8GTQ - chains A and L of the 9 polymer chains in the assembly; structure by electron microscopy, 3.10 A resolution.

== Chain A ==
Name: Spike glycoprotein
Organism: Severe acute respiratory syndrome coronavirus 2
UniProt: P0DTC2 (SPIKE_SARS2); residue numbers follow UniProt; this construct covers 1-68, 71-1273
Chain sequence (1271 residues; row label = number of the first residue in the row; note: 2 numbers in that range are skipped by the numbering (no residue carries them; nothing is unmodelled there)):
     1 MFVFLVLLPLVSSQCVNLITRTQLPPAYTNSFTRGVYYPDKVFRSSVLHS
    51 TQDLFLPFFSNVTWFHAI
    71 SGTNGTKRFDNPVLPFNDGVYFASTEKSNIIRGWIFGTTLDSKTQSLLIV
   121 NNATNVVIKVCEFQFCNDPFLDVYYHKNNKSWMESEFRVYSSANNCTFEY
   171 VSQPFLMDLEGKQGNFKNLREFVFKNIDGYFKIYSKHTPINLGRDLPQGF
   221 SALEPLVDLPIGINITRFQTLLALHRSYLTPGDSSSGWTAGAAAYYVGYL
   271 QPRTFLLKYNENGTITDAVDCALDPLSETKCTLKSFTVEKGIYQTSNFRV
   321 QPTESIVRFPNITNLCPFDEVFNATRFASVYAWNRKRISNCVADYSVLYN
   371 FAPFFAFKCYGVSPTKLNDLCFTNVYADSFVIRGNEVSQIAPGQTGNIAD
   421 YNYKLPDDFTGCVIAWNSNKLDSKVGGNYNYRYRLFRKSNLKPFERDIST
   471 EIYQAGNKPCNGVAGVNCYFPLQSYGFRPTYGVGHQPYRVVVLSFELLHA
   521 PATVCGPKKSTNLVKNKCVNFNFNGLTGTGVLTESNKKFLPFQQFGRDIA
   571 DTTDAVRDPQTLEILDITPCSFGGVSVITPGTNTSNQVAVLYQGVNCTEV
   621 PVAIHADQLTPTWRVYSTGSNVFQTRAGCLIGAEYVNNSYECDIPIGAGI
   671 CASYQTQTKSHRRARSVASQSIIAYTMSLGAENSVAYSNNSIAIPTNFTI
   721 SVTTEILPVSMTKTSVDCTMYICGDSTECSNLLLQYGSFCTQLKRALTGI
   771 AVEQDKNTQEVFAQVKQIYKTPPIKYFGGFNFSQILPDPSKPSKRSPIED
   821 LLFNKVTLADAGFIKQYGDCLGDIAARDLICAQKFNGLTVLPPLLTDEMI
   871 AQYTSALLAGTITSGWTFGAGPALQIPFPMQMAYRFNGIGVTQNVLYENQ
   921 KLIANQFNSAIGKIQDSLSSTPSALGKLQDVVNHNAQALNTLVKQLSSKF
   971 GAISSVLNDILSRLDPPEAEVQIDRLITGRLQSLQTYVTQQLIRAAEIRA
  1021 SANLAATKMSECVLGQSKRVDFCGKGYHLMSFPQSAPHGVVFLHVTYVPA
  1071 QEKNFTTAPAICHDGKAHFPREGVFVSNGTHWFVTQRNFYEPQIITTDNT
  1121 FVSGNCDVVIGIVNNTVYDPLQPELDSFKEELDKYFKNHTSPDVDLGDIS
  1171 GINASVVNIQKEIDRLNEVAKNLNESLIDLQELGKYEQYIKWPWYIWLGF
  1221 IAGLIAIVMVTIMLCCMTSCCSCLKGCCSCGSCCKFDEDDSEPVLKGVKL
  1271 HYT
Unresolved in the structure: 1-24, 71-77, 145-152, 179-185, 247-257, 622-639, 677-689, 827-853, 940-943, 1147-1273
Differences from the reference sequence: variant Ile19 (Thr in P0DTC2), Asp142 (Gly in P0DTC2), Gly213 (Val in P0DTC2), Asp339 (Gly in P0DTC2), Phe371 (Ser in P0DTC2), Pro373 (Ser in P0DTC2), Phe375 (Ser in P0DTC2), Ala376 (Thr in P0DTC2), Asn405 (Asp in P0DTC2), Ser408 (Arg in P0DTC2), Asn417 (Lys in P0DTC2), Lys440 (Asn in P0DTC2), Arg452 (Leu in P0DTC2), Asn477 (Ser in P0DTC2), Lys478 (Thr in P0DTC2), Ala484 (Glu in P0DTC2), Val486 (Phe in P0DTC2), Arg498 (Gln in P0DTC2), Tyr501 (Asn in P0DTC2), His505 (Tyr in P0DTC2), Gly614 (Asp in P0DTC2), Tyr655 (His in P0DTC2), Lys679 (Asn in P0DTC2), His681 (Pro in P0DTC2), Lys764 (Asn in P0DTC2), Tyr796 (Asp in P0DTC2), Pro817 (Phe in P0DTC2), Pro892 (Ala in P0DTC2), Pro899 (Ala in P0DTC2), Pro942 (Ala in P0DTC2), His954 (Gln in P0DTC2), Lys969 (Asn in P0DTC2), Pro986 (Lys in P0DTC2), Pro987 (Val in P0DTC2)
UniProt features mapped onto this chain:
  - region: Asn280 to Cys301 (Putative superantigen), Asn448 to Tyr451, Tyr453 to Phe456 (Immunodominant HLA epitope recognized by the CD8+), Ser816 to Tyr837 (Fusion peptide 1), Lys835 to Phe855 (Fusion peptide 2), Asp1163 to Glu1202 (Heptad repeat 2)
  - motif: Met1237 to Cys1241 (Binding to host endocytosis trafficking protein SNX27), Asp1257 to Glu1262 (Diacidic ER export motif (host COPII)), Ser1261 to Gly1267 (Binding to host plasma membrane localising/FERM domain proteins), Lys1269 to Thr1273 (KxHxx, ER retrieval signal (COPI))
  - site (Cleavage): Arg685, Ser686, Arg815, Ser816
  - lipidation (S-palmitoyl cysteine): Cys1235, Cys1236, Cys1240, Cys1241, Cys1243, Cys1247, Cys1248, Cys1250, Cys1253, Cys1254
  - glycosylation: Asn17 (N-linked (GlcNAc...) (complex) asparagine), Asn61 (N-linked (GlcNAc...) (hybrid) asparagine), Asn74 (N-linked (GlcNAc...) (complex) asparagine), Asn122 (N-linked (GlcNAc...) (hybrid) asparagine), Asn149 (N-linked (GlcNAc...) (complex) asparagine), Asn165 (N-linked (GlcNAc...) (complex) asparagine), Asn234 (N-linked (GlcNAc...) (high mannose) asparagine), Asn282 (N-linked (GlcNAc...) (complex) asparagine), Thr323 (O-linked (GalNAc) threonine), Ser325 (O-linked (HexNAc...) serine), Asn331 (N-linked (GlcNAc...) (complex) asparagine), Asn343 (N-linked (GlcNAc...) (complex) asparagine), Asn603 (N-linked (GlcNAc...) (hybrid) asparagine), Asn616 (N-linked (GlcNAc...) (complex) asparagine), Asn657 (N-linked (GlcNAc...) (complex) asparagine), Thr676 (O-linked (GlcNAc...) threonine), Thr678 (O-linked (GlcNAc...) threonine), Asn709 (N-linked (GlcNAc...) (high mannose) asparagine), Asn717 (N-linked (GlcNAc...) (hybrid) asparagine), Asn801 (N-linked (GlcNAc...) (hybrid) asparagine) and 6 more in UniProt
Disulfides: Cys131-Cys166, Cys291-Cys301, Cys336-Cys361, Cys379-Cys432, Cys391-Cys525, Cys480-Cys488, Cys538-Cys590, Cys617-Cys649, Cys738-Cys760, Cys743-Cys749, Cys1032-Cys1043, Cys1082-Cys1126
Glycans and other covalent adducts: N-acetylglucosamine (NAG) linked to Asn61, Asn122, Asn165, Asn234, Asn282, Asn331, Asn343, Asn603, Asn616, Asn657, Asn709, Asn717, Asn801, Asn1074, Asn1098, Asn1134
What the authors report for this chain:
  - post-translational modification sites: Asn234

== Chain L ==
Name: light chain of S2L20
Organism: Homo sapiens
Chain sequence (107 residues; numbered 1 to 107; the number before each row is that of its first residue):
     1 VIWMTQSPSSLSASVGDRVTITCQASQDIRFYLNWYQQKPGKAPKLLISD
    51 ASNMETGVPSRFSGSGSGTDFTFTISSLQPEDIATYYCQQYDNLPFTFGP
   101 GTKVDFK
Disulfides: Cys23-Cys88

== How chain A and chain L interact ==
Pairs across the interface - 4 pairs, chain A then chain L:
  Thr109(A) - Asp50(L)
  Asp111(A) - Asn53(L)  hydrogen bond
  Lys113(A) - Phe31(L)
  Lys113(A) - Asp50(L)  hydrogen bond (side chain-backbone)
Also at the interface, not in a pair above, chain A (4 interface residues in all): Thr114
Also at the interface, not in a pair above, chain L (4 interface residues in all): Tyr32

== Overview ==
The chain A/chain L interface involves 4 residues from each chain; the contacts include 2 hydrogen bonds.
Among the polar pairs are Asp111(A)-Asn53(L) and Lys113(A)-Asp50(L). Covalently linked N-acetylglucosamine: at
Asn61(A), Asn122(A), Asn165(A), Asn234(A), Asn282(A) and Asn331(A) and 10 more. From the paper: a modification
site at Asn234(A).
Chain A is Spike glycoprotein (Severe acute respiratory syndrome coronavirus 2) and chain L is light chain of
S2L20 (Homo sapiens); the structure, cryo-EM structure of Omicron BA.5 S protein in complex with S2L20, was
determined by electron microscopy (same publication as 8GTO and 8GTP).
